PDB entry 8DZ4 | electron microscopy, 3.20 A resolution | chains I and U of the 23 polymer chains in the assembly

Chain I:
Molecule: Circumsporozoite protein
From: Plasmodium falciparum
Chain sequence (278 residues; row label = number of the first residue in the row; numbers below 1 keep their minus sign (Tyr-76 is residue -76)):
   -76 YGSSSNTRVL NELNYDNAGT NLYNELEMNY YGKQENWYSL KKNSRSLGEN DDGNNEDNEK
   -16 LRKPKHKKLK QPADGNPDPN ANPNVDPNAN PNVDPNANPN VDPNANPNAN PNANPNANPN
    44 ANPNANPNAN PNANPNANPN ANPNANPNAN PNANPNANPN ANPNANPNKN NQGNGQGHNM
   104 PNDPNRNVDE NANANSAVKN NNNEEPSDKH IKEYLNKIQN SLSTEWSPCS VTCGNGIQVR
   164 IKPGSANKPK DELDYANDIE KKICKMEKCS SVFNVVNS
Not modelled in the structure: -76 to 0, 89-201

Chain U:
Molecule: 356 Fab heavy chain
From: Homo sapiens
Notes: antibody fragment or engineered binder
Chain sequence (228 residues; numbered 1 to 217 plus 11 insertion-coded residues; the number before each row is that of its first residue; a row labelled like 82A-82C holds insertion residues (82A, then the next letters in order)):
     1 QVQLVESGGG VVQPGRSLRL SCAASGFTFR NFGMHWVRQT PGKGLEWVAV IW
   52A H
    53 DGSNKFYADS VEGRFTISRD NSKNMIYLQM
82A-82C NSL
    83 RVEDTAIYYC ARDSLFYD
100A-100G HDNSGYY
   101 GYWGQGTLVT VSSASTKGPS VFPLAPSSKS TSGGTAALGC LVKDYFPEPV TVSWNSGALT
   161 SGVHTFPAVL QSSGLYSLSS VVTVPSSSLG TQTYICNVNH KPSNTKVDKK VEPKSCD
Not modelled in the structure: 114-217
Disulfide bonds: Cys22-Cys92

Chain I / chain U interface:
Contacting residue pairs (24; chain I residue first):
  Ala64(I) - Phe58(U)
  Asn65(I) - Phe58(U)
  Pro66(I) - Trp52(U)
  Pro66(I) - Phe58(U)  hydrophobic
  Ala68(I) - Trp52(U)
  Asn69(I) - Trp52(U)
  Asn69(I) - Asp100(U)  hydrogen bond (side chain-backbone)
  Asn69(I) - His100A(U)  hydrogen bond (side chain-backbone)
  Asn69(I) - Ser100D(U)  hydrogen bond
  Pro70(I) - Trp52(U)  hydrophobic
  Pro70(I) - His52A(U)  hydrogen bond (backbone-side chain)
  Pro70(I) - Asp95(U)
  Asn71(I) - Asn31(U)
  Asn71(I) - Phe32(U)
  Asn71(I) - Gly33(U)  hydrogen bond (side chain-backbone)
  Asn71(I) - His52A(U)
  Asn71(I) - Asp95(U)
  Asn71(I) - Ser96(U)
  Asn71(I) - Tyr99(U)
  Ala72(I) - Asn31(U)  hydrogen bond (backbone-backbone)
  Ala72(I) - His52A(U)  hydrogen bond (backbone-side chain)
  Ala72(I) - Tyr99(U)
  Asn73(I) - Tyr99(U)  hydrogen bond
  Pro74(I) - Tyr99(U)
Also at the interface, not in a pair above, chain I (12 interface residues in all): Asn67, Asn75
Also at the interface, not in a pair above, chain U (13 interface residues in all): Ile51

Summary:
The interface between chain I and chain U involves 12 residues on one side and 13 on the other; the contacts
include 8 hydrogen bonds. Polar contacts include Asn69(I)-Ser100D(U), Asn69(I)-His100A(U) and
Asn69(I)-Asp100(U).
Here chain I is Circumsporozoite protein (Plasmodium falciparum) and chain U is 356 Fab heavy chain (Homo
sapiens). Entry 8DZ4 (Cryo-EM structure of 356 Fab in complex with recombinant shortened Plasmodium falciparum
circumsporozoite protein (rsCSP)) was determined by electron microscopy (same publication as 8DYW, 8DYX, 8DYY
and 8EKF).
